6O7X - chains M and N of the 31 polymer chains in the assembly; structure by electron microscopy, 8.70 A resolution (very low resolution: no residue pairs are listed; an interface is given only as per-side residue counts).

[Chain M]
Name: V-type proton ATPase subunit D
From: Saccharomyces cerevisiae (strain ATCC 204508 / S288c)
UniProt: P32610 (VATD_YEAST); numbering as in UniProt (aligned over 1-256)
Chain sequence (256 residues; numbered 1 to 256; the number before each row is that of its first residue):
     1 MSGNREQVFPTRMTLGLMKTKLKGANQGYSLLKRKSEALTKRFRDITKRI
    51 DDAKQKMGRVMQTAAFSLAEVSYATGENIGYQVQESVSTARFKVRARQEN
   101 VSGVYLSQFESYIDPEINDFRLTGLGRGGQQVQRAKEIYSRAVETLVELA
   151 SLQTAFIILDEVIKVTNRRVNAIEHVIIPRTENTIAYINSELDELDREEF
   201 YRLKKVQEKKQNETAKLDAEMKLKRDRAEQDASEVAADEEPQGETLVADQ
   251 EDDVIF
Not modelled in the structure: 1-7, 218-256

[Chain N]
Name: V-type proton ATPase subunit F
From: Saccharomyces cerevisiae (strain ATCC 204508 / S288c)
UniProt: P39111 (VATF_YEAST); numbering as in UniProt (aligned over 1-118)
Chain sequence (118 residues; row label = number of the first residue in the row):
     1 MAEKRTLIAVIADEDTTTGLLLAGIGQITPETQEKNFFVYQEGKTTKEEI
    51 TDKFNHFTEERDDIAILLINQHIAENIRARVDSFTNAFPAILEIPSKDHP
   101 YDPEKDSVLKRVRKLFGE
Not modelled in the structure: 1, 117-118

[How chain M and chain N interact]
At this resolution (9 A) residue pairs are not listed: 20 residues of chain M and 19 of chain N lie at the interface.

[Summary]
The interface between chain M and chain N involves 20 residues on one side and 19 on the other.
Here chain M is V-type proton ATPase subunit D and chain N is V-type proton ATPase subunit F, both from
Saccharomyces cerevisiae (strain ATCC 204508 / S288c). Entry 6O7X (Saccharomyces cerevisiae V-ATPase Stv1-V1VO
State 3) was determined by electron microscopy, deposited together with 6O7T, 6O7U, 6O7V and 6O7W.
